6KVD - chains I and D of the 10 polymer chains in the assembly; structure by X-ray diffraction, 2.21 A resolution.

[Chain I]
Molecule: 146-nt DNA strand
From: Homo sapiens
Sequence (146 nucleotides; each row starts with the number of its first residue):
     1 ATCAATATCCACCTGCAGATTCTACCAAAAGTGTATTTGGAAACTGCTCC
    51 ATCAAAAGGCATGTTCAGCTGAATTCAGCTGAACATGCCTTTTGATGGAG
   101 CAGTTTCCAAATACACTTTTGGTAGAATCTGCAGGTGGATATTGAT
Metal / ion sites: Mn2+ site 1 near DA27 (its only coordinating residue here); Mn2+ site 2 near DG68 (its only coordinating residue here); Mn2+ site 3 near DG100 (its only coordinating residue here); Mn2+ site 4 near DG121 (its only coordinating residue here); Mn2+ site 5 near DG134 (its only coordinating residue here)

[Chain D]
Molecule: Histone H2B type 1-J
From: Homo sapiens
UniProt: P06899 (H2B1J_HUMAN); residues 0-125 here correspond to UniProt positions 1-126 (UniProt number = residue number + 1)
Chain sequence (129 residues; numbered -3 to 125; the number before each row is that of its first residue; numbers below 1 keep their minus sign (Gly-3 is residue -3)):
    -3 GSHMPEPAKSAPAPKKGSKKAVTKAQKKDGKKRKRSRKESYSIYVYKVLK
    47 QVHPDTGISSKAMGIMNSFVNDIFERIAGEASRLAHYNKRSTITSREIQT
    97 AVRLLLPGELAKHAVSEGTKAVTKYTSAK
Not modelled in the structure: -3 to 31, 125
Construct notes: expression tag (-3 to -1)
Metal / ion sites: Mn2+: Val48 (shared with 1 residue of chain E)
Curated features (UniProtKB/Swiss-Prot):
  - modified residue: Pro1 (N-acetylproline), Glu2 (ADP-ribosyl glutamic acid), Lys5 (N6-(2-hydroxyisobutyryl)lysine), Ser6 (ADP-ribosylserine), Lys11 (N6-(beta-hydroxybutyryl)lysine), Lys12 (N6-(2-hydroxyisobutyryl)lysine), Ser14 (Phosphoserine), Lys15 (N6-acetyllysine), Lys16 (N6-(beta-hydroxybutyryl)lysine), Lys20 (N6-(2-hydroxyisobutyryl)lysine), Lys23 (N6-(2-hydroxyisobutyryl)lysine), Lys24 (N6-(2-hydroxyisobutyryl)lysine), Lys34 (N6-(2-hydroxyisobutyryl)lysine), Glu35 (PolyADP-ribosyl glutamic acid), Ser36 (Phosphoserine), Lys43 (N6-(2-hydroxyisobutyryl)lysine), Lys46 (N6-(2-hydroxyisobutyryl)lysine), Lys57 (N6,N6-dimethyllysine), Arg79 (Dimethylated arginine), Lys85 (N6,N6,N6-trimethyllysine) and 6 more in UniProt
  - glycosylation: Ser112 (O-linked (GlcNAc) serine)
  - cross-link (Glycyl lysine isopeptide (Lys-Gly)): Lys5 (interchain with G-Cter in SUMO2), Lys20 (interchain with G-Cter in SUMO2), Lys34 (interchain with G-Cter in ubiquitin), Lys120 (interchain with G-Cter in ubiquitin)

[How chain I and chain D interact]
Contacting residue pairs (14):
  DA19(I) - Ile54(D)  phosphate contact
  DA19(I) - Ser55(D)  phosphate contact
  DA19(I) - Ser56(D)  hydrogen bond to the phosphate
  DT20(I) - Tyr42(D)  hydrogen bond to the phosphate
  DT20(I) - Gly53(D)  phosphate contact
  DT20(I) - Ile54(D)  hydrogen bond to the phosphate
  DA27(I) - Arg33(D)  sugar contact
  DA28(I) - Glu35(D)  sugar contact
  DT38(I) - Ser87(D)  hydrogen bond to the phosphate
  DG39(I) - Arg86(D)  salt bridge to the phosphate
  DG39(I) - Ser87(D)  phosphate contact
  DG39(I) - Thr88(D)  hydrogen bond to the phosphate
  DG40(I) - Arg86(D)  salt bridge to the phosphate
  DG103(I) - Ser32(D)  phosphate contact
Interface residues without a listed pair, chain I (9 interface residues in all): DT21

[Overview]
Chain I and chain D form an interface of 9 and 11 residues respectively; the contacts include 5 hydrogen bonds
and 2 salt bridges. Polar contacts include DA19(I)-Ser56(D), DT20(I)-Tyr42(D) and DT20(I)-Ile54(D).
Chain I is a 146-nt DNA strand and chain D is Histone H2B type 1-J, both from Homo sapiens; the structure,
Crystal structure of human nucleosome containing H2A.J, was determined by X-ray diffraction.
